PDB entry 8WW7 | electron microscopy, 3.28 A resolution | chains C and D of the 15 polymer chains in the assembly

# Chain C (and D)
Name: Putative primase C962R
Source organism: African swine fever virus
Notes: chain D of this document is another copy of the same molecule, construct and numbering; everything in this record applies to it too
UniProtKB: A0A2X0TKI6 (A0A2X0TKI6_ASF); residue numbers follow UniProt; this construct covers 1-962
Sequence (972 residues; numbered 1 to 972; the number before each row is that of its first residue):
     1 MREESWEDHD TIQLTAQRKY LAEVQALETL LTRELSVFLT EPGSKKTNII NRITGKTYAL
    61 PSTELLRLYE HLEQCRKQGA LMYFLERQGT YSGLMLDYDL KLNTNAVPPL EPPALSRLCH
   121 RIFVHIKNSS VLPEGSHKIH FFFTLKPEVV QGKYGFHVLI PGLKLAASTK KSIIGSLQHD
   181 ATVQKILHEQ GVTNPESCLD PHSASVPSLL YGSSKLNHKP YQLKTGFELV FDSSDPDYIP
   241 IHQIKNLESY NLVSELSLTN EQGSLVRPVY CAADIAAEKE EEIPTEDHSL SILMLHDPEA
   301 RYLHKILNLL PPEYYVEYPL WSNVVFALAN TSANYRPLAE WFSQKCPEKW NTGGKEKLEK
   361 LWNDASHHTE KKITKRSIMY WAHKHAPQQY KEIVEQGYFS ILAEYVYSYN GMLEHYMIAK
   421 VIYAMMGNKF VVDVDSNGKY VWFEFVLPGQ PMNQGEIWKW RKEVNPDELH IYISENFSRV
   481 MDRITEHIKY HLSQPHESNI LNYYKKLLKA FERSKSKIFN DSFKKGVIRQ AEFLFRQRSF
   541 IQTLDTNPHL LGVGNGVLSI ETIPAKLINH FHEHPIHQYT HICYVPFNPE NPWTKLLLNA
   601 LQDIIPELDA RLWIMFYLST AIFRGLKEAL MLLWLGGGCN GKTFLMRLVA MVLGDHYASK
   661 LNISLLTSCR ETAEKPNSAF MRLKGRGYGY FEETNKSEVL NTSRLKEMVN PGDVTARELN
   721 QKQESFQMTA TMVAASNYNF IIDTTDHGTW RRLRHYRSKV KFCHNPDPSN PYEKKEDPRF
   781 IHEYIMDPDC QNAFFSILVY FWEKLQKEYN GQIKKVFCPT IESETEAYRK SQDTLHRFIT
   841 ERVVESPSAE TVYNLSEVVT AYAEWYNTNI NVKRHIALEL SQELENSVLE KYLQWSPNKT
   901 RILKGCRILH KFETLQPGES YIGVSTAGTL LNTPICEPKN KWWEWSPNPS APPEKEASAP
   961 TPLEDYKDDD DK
Not modelled in the structure: 1-10, 133-138, 270-288, 845-850, 918-934, 951-972 (chain D: 1-10, 133-138, 270-288, 845-851, 916-934, 951-972)
Sequence notes: expression tag (963-972)
Ion coordination: Mg2+: Asn640, Lys642 (together with AMP-PNP)
Ligand contacts:
  - AMP-PNP (ANP; phosphoaminophosphonic acid-adenylate ester), molecule 1: Ala600, Asp603, Ile604, Gly638, Cys639, Asn640, Lys642, Thr643, Phe644, Asn737, Phe762, Lys775, Glu776, Asp777, Pro778, Phe780, Ile781
  - AMP-PNP (ANP), molecule 2: Asn710, Arg751, Arg752

# Interface between chain C and chain D
Contacting residue pairs (45):
  Tyr409(C) with Phe519(D)
  Glu414(C) with Ser516(D); Phe519(D); Asn520(D), hydrogen bond
  His415(C) with Phe519(D); Asp521(D), hydrogen bond (side chain-backbone)
  Tyr416(C) with Ser474(D); Glu475(D), hydrogen bond; Phe519(D), hydrophobic
  Met417(C) with Phe519(D), hydrophobic
  Lys420(C) with Glu475(D), salt bridge
  Gly438(C) with Val464(D)
  Tyr440(C) with Asn465(D); Asp467(D), hydrogen bond
  Arg529(C) with Asp521(D), salt bridge
  Gln530(C) with Asp521(D), hydrogen bond; Lys524(D), hydrogen bond
  Phe533(C) with Asp467(D); His470(D)
  Arg536(C) with Asp467(D), salt bridge
  Arg538(C) with Arg461(D); Glu463(D), salt bridge
  Ser539(C) with Asn453(D)
  Gln542(C) with Asn453(D), hydrogen bond
  Leu626(C) with Met786(D), hydrophobic
  Lys627(C) with His782(D)
  Glu628(C) with His782(D), salt bridge
  Arg670(C) with Asn662(D)
  Asn701(C) with Asn695(D)
  Pro711(C) with Ile781(D), hydrophobic; His782(D)
  Asp746(C) with Tyr738(D)
  His747(C) with Cys639(D), hydrogen bond
  Arg751(C) with Cys639(D)
  Val859(C) with Thr868(D)
  Arg874(C) with Lys873(D)
  Ile876(C) with Ile870(D); Asn871(D)
  Ala877(C) with Thr868(D); Asn869(D); Ile870(D), hydrogen bond (backbone-backbone)
  Leu878(C) with Asn869(D); Ile870(D), hydrophobic
  Glu879(C) with Ser697(D)
  Asn898(C) with Thr840(D)
Interface residues without a listed pair, chain C (43 interface residues in all): Thr29, Met412, Val434, Gly526, Ala629, Ser703, Thr744, Gly748, Val852, Ser856, Glu857, Gln882
Interface residues without a listed pair, chain D (41 interface residues in all): Glu444, Pro451, Met452, Glu468, Ile471, Ser478, Glu486, Lys515, Lys525, Glu693, Asn739, Lys911, Phe912

# Overview
Chain C and chain D form an interface of 43 and 41 residues respectively, with 9 hydrogen bonds and 5 salt
bridges. Polar contacts include Lys420(C)-Glu475(D), Arg529(C)-Asp521(D) and Arg536(C)-Asp467(D). Ligands of
chain C: AMP-PNP. The Mg2+ site is built by Asn640(C) and Lys642(C).
Both chains are Putative primase C962R (African swine fever virus). Entry 8WW7 (Structure of AMPPNP-Form
AsfvPrimPol Dodecamer) was determined by electron microscopy.
